Entry 3NVY (X-ray diffraction, 2.00 A resolution); this record covers chains B and C of the 6 polymer chains in the assembly.

Chain B:
Molecule: Xanthine dehydrogenase/oxidase
From: Bos taurus
Notes: EC 1.17.1.4, 1.17.3.2; fragment: Flavin Binding Domain
Reference sequence: P80457 (XDH_BOVIN); numbering as in UniProt (aligned over 195-528)
Amino-acid sequence (334 residues; row label = number of the first residue in the row):
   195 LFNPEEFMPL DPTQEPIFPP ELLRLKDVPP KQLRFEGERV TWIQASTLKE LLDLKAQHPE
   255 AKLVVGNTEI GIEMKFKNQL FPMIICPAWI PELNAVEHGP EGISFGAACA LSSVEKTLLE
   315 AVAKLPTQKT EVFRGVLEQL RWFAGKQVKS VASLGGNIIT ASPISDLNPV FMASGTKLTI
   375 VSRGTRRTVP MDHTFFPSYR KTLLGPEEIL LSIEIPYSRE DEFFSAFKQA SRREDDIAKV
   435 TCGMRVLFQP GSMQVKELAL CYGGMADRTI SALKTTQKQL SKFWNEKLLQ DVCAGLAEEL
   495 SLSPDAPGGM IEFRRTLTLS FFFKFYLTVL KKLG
Curated features (UniProtKB/Swiss-Prot):
  - binding site (FAD): Leu257 to Ile264, Phe337, Ser347 to Asn351, Asp360, Leu404, Lys422
  - mutagenesis: Arg335 (R335A: Promotes conversion to the oxidase form that utilizes molecular oxygen as electron acceptor. Interferes with normal conversion to the dehydrogenase form by reducing agents), Trp336 (W336A: Promotes conversion to the oxidase form that utilizes molecular oxygen as electron acceptor. Interferes with normal conversion to the dehydrogenase form by reducing agents), Arg427 (R427Q: Promotes conversion to the oxidase form that utilizes molecular oxygen as electron acceptor. Interferes with normal conversion to the dehydrogenase form by reducing agents)
Ligand contacts: FAD (flavin-adenine dinucleotide): Lys256, Leu257, Val258, Val259, Gly260, Asn261, Thr262, Glu263, Ile264, Leu287, Ala301, Leu305, Phe337, Ala338, Val342, Val345, Ala346, Ser347, Gly349, Gly350, Asn351, Ile353, Thr354, Ile358, Ser359, Asp360, Leu361, Leu398, Glu402, Ile403, Leu404

Chain C:
Molecule: Xanthine dehydrogenase/oxidase
From: Bos taurus
Notes: EC 1.17.1.4, 1.17.3.2; fragment: Molybdenum Binding Domain
Reference sequence: P80457 (XDH_BOVIN); numbering as in UniProt (aligned over 571-1326)
Amino-acid sequence (756 residues; numbered 571 to 1326; the number before each row is that of its first residue):
   571 DTVGRPLPHL AAAMQASGEA VYCDDIPRYE NELFLRLVTS TRAHAKIKSI DVSEAQKVPG
   631 FVCFLSADDI PGSNETGLFN DETVFAKDTV TCVGHIIGAV VADTPEHAER AAHVVKVTYE
   691 DLPAIITIED AIKNNSFYGS ELKIEKGDLK KGFSEADNVV SGELYIGGQD HFYLETHCTI
   751 AIPKGEEGEM ELFVSTQNAM KTQSFVAKML GVPVNRILVR VKRMGGGFGG KETRSTLVSV
   811 AVALAAYKTG HPVRCMLDRN EDMLITGGRH PFLARYKVGF MKTGTIVALE VDHYSNAGNS
   871 RDLSHSIMER ALFHMDNCYK IPNIRGTGRL CKTNLSSNTA FRGFGGPQAL FIAENWMSEV
   931 AVTCGLPAEE VRWKNMYKEG DLTHFNQRLE GFSVPRCWDE CLKSSQYYAR KSEVDKFNKE
   991 NCWKKRGLCI IPTKFGISFT VPFLNQAGAL IHVYTDGSVL VSHGGTEMGQ GLHTKMVQVA
  1051 SKALKIPISK IYISETSTNT VPNSSPTAAS VSTDIYGQAV YEACQTILKR LEPFKKKNPD
  1111 GSWEDWVMAA YQDRVSLSTT GFYRTPNLGY SFETNSGNAF HYFTYGVACS EVEIDCLTGD
  1171 HKNLRTDIVM DVGSSLNPAI DIGQVEGAFV QGLGLFTLEE LHYSPEGSLH TRGPSTYKIP
  1231 AFGSIPTEFR VSLLRDCPNK KAIYASKAVG EPPLFLGASV FFAIKDAIRA ARAQHTNNNT
  1291 KELFRLDSPA TPEKIRNACV DKFTTLCVTG APGNCK
Curated features (UniProtKB/Swiss-Prot):
  - active site: Glu1261 (Proton acceptor)
  - binding site (Mo-molybdopterin): Gln767, Phe798, Arg912, Ala1079
  - binding site (substrate): Glu802, Arg880, Phe914, Thr1010
Ligand contacts:
  - MTE (phosphonic acidmono-(2-amino-5,6-dimercapto-4-oxo-3,7,8a,9,10,10a-hexahydro-4H-8-oxa-1,3,9,10-tetraaza-anthracen-7-ylmethyl)ester): Gly796, Gly797, Phe798, Gly799, Arg912, Met1038, Gly1039, Gln1040, Leu1042, Thr1077, Ala1078, Ala1079, Ser1080, Val1081, Ser1082, Thr1083, Gln1194, Gly1260, Glu1261
  - 3,5,7,3',4'-pentahydroxyflavone (QUE): Leu648, Lys771, Glu802, Leu873, Ser876, Arg880, Phe914, Ser1008, Phe1009, Thr1010, Val1011, Phe1013, Leu1014, Pro1076, Ala1078, Ala1079

Chain B / chain C interface:
Residue-residue contacts - 53 pairs, chain B then chain C:
  Leu195(B) - Pro576(C)
  Glu232(B) - Pro629(C)
  Glu232(B) - His677(C)  salt bridge
  Glu232(B) - Arg680(C)  salt bridge
  Arg233(B) - Arg680(C)
  Lys269(B) - Glu679(C)  salt bridge
  Lys269(B) - His683(C)
  Lys269(B) - Asp828(C)  salt bridge
  Phe270(B) - Asn830(C)
  Asn272(B) - His683(C)
  Ala424(B) - Asp1170(C)
  Ser425(B) - Pro1302(C)
  Arg426(B) - Ser1225(C)
  Arg426(B) - Thr1226(C)
  Arg427(B) - Glu1210(C)  salt bridge
  Arg427(B) - His1212(C)
  Arg427(B) - Thr1221(C)
  Arg427(B) - Thr1226(C)
  Arg427(B) - Glu1303(C)  salt bridge
  Glu428(B) - His1212(C)  salt bridge
  Glu428(B) - His1220(C)  salt bridge
  Glu428(B) - Thr1226(C)
  Asp429(B) - Thr1226(C)
  Gln484(B) - Val1318(C)
  Gln484(B) - Thr1319(C)
  Gln484(B) - Gly1320(C)
  Cys487(B) - Val1318(C)  hydrophobic
  Cys487(B) - Thr1319(C)
  Ala488(B) - Thr1319(C)
  Met504(B) - Glu1303(C)
  Phe507(B) - Thr1168(C)
  Phe507(B) - Pro1302(C)
  Phe507(B) - Glu1303(C)
  Phe507(B) - Arg1306(C)
  Phe507(B) - Asn1307(C)  hydrogen bond (backbone-side chain)
  Arg509(B) - Thr1314(C)  hydrogen bond (side chain-backbone)
  Arg509(B) - Leu1316(C)
  Thr510(B) - Arg1306(C)
  Thr510(B) - Thr1314(C)
  Leu511(B) - Leu1167(C)
  Leu511(B) - Thr1168(C)
  Leu513(B) - Leu1316(C)  hydrophobic
  Leu513(B) - Val1318(C)  hydrophobic
  Ser514(B) - Leu1167(C)  hydrogen bond (side chain-backbone)
  Ser514(B) - Arg1306(C)  hydrogen bond
  Ser514(B) - Phe1313(C)
  Phe515(B) - Thr1168(C)
  Phe517(B) - Trp993(C)
  Phe517(B) - Leu1167(C)  hydrophobic
  Phe517(B) - Phe1313(C)  hydrophobic
  Lys518(B) - Asp1165(C)  salt bridge
  Lys518(B) - Leu1167(C)
  Lys518(B) - Thr1168(C)
Other interface residues (no listed pair), chain B (29 interface residues in all): Trp336, Leu483, Ala491, Glu506
Other interface residues (no listed pair), chain C (34 interface residues in all): Pro1188, Ala1189, Ile1192, Gly1233, Lys1312

Overview:
29 residues of chain B and 34 residues of chain C are in contact, with 4 hydrogen bonds and 9 salt bridges.
Among the polar pairs are Glu232(B)-His677(C), Glu232(B)-Arg680(C) and Lys269(B)-Glu679(C). Ligands of chain
B: flavin-adenine dinucleotide. Chain C binds compound MTE and 3,5,7,3',4'-pentahydroxyflavone.
Chain B is Xanthine dehydrogenase/oxidase and chain C is Xanthine dehydrogenase/oxidase, both from Bos taurus;
the structure, Crystal Structure of Bovine Xanthine Oxidase in Complex with Quercetin, was determined by X-ray
diffraction.
